PDB entry 3E3D | X-ray diffraction, 1.55 A resolution | chain A

Chain A:
Molecule: Lysozyme C
From: Gallus gallus
Notes: EC 3.2.1.17
UniProtKB: P00698 (LYSC_CHICK); residues 1-129 here correspond to UniProt positions 19-147 (UniProt number = residue number + 18)
Chain sequence (129 residues; numbered 1 to 129; the number before each row is that of its first residue):
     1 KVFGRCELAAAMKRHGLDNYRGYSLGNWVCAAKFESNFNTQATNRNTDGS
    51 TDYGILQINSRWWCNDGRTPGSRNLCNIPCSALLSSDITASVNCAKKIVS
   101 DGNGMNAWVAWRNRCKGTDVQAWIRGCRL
Disulfide bonds: Cys6-Cys127, Cys30-Cys115, Cys64-Cys80, Cys76-Cys94
Ligand contacts:
  - 5-Amino-2,4,6-triiodoisophthalic acid (I3C; 5-amino-2,4,6-triiodobenzene-1,3-dicarboxylic acid), molecule 1: Lys1, Val2, Glu7, Ser86
  - 5-Amino-2,4,6-triiodoisophthalic acid (I3C), molecule 2: Tyr20, Leu75, Asn93, Lys96, Lys97, Ser100
  - 5-Amino-2,4,6-triiodoisophthalic acid (I3C), molecule 3: Lys33, Phe34, Asn37, Trp123
Swiss-Prot annotation at these positions:
  - active site: Glu35, Asp52
  - binding site (substrate): Asp101
Reported in the primary citation:
  - binding site for 5-Amino-2,4,6-triiodoisophthalic acid: Ser24, Lys33, Arg73

Summary:
Bound to chain A: 3 copies of 5-Amino-2,4,6-triiodoisophthalic acid. Curated annotation (UniProt) lists
active-site residues Glu35 and Asp52 and substrate-binding residue Asp101. The paper reports a binding site
for 5-Amino-2,4,6-triiodoisophthalic acid at Ser24, Lys33 and Arg73.
Chain A is Lysozyme C (Gallus gallus); the structure, Structure of hen egg white lysozyme with the magic
triangle I3C, was determined by X-ray diffraction together with 3E3S and 3E3T from the same study.
